PDB entry 9BW0 | X-ray diffraction, 3.51 A resolution | chains B and R of the 14 polymer chains in the assembly

# Chain B
Protein: DNA-directed RNA polymerase subunit beta
Source organism: Saccharomyces cerevisiae
Notes: EC 2.7.7.6
Reference sequence: A0A6A5Q4H2 (A0A6A5Q4H2_YEASX); numbering as in UniProt (aligned over 1-1224)
Chain sequence (1224 residues; numbered 1 to 1224; the number before each row is that of its first residue):
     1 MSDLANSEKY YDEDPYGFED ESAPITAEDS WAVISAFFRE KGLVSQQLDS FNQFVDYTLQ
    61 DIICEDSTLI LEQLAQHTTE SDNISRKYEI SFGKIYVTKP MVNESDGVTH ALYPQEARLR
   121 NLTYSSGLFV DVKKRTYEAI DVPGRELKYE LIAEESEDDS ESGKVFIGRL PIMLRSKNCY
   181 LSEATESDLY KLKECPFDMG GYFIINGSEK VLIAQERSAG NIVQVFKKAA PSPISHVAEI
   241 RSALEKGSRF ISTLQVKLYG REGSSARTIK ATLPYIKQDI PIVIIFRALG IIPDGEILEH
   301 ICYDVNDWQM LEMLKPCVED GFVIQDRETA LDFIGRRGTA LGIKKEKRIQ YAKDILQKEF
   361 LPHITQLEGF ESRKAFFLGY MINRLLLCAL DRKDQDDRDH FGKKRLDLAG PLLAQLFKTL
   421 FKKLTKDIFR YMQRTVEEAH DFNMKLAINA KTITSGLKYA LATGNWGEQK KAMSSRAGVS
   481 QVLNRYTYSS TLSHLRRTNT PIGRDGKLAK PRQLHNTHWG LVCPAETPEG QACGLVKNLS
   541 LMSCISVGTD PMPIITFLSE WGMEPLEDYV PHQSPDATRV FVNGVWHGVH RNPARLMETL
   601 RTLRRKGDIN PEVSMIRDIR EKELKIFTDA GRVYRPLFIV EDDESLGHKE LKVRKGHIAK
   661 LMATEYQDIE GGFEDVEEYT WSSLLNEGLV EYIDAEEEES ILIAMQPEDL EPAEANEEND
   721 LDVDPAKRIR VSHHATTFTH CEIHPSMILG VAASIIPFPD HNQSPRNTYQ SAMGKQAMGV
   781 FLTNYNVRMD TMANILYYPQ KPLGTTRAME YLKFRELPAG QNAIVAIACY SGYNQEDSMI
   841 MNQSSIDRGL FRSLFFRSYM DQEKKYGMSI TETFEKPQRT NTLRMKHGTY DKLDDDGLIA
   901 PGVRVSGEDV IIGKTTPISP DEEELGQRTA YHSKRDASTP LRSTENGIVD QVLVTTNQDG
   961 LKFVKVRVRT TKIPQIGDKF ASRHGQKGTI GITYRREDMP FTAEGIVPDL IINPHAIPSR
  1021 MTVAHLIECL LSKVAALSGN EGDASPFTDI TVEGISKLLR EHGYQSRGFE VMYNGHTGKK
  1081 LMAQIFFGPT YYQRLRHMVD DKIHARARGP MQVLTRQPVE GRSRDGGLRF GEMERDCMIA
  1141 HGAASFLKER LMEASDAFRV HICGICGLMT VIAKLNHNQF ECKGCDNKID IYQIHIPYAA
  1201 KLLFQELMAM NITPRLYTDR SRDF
Disordered / not traced: 1-19, 65-89, 133-164, 336-347, 434-445, 503-509, 643-650, 667-679, 713-725, 879-883, 918-933
Bound ions: Zn2+: Cys-1163, Cys-1166, Cys-1185
From the paper describing this entry:
  - mutagenesis - E529A, E529D, Y769F: increased catalytic activity (citing earlier work)
  - mutagenesis - E529Q: decreased catalytic activity (citing earlier work)

# Chain R
Molecule: 9-nt RNA strand
Sequence (9 nucleotides; numbered 2 to 10; the number before each row is that of its first residue):
     2 UCGAGAAGG

# Chain B / chain R interface
Pairs across the interface (10):
  Ala-477(B) / A5(R)  phosphate contact
  Gly-478(B) / G6(R)  sugar contact
  Gln-481(B) / G6(R)  sugar contact
  Gln-481(B) / A7(R)  sugar contact
  Gln-776(B) / A8(R)  phosphate contact
  Gln-776(B) / G9(R)  sugar contact
  Lys-979(B) / G9(R)  hydrogen bond to the phosphate
  Lys-979(B) / G10(R)  salt bridge to the phosphate
  His-1097(B) / A8(R)  sugar contact
  His-1097(B) / G9(R)  hydrogen bond to the sugar
Also at the interface, not in a pair above, chain B (8 interface residues in all): Thr-463, Met-773

# In short
8 residues of chain B face 6 of chain R across their interface, with 2 hydrogen bonds and 1 salt bridge. Among
the polar pairs are His-1097(B)/G9(R), Lys-979(B)/G9(R) and Lys-979(B)/G10(R). The paper reports that E529A,
E529D and Y769F of chain B increase catalytic activity; E529Q of chain B reduces catalytic activity.
Here chain B is DNA-directed RNA polymerase subunit beta (Saccharomyces cerevisiae) and chain R is a 9-nt RNA
strand. Entry 9BW0 (RNA Polymerase II - No ATP) was determined by X-ray diffraction, deposited together with
9BVT, 8U9R and 8U9X.
